Entry 1VQ4 (X-ray diffraction, 2.70 A resolution); this record covers chains 0 and C of the 32 polymer chains in the assembly.

# Chain 0
Molecule: 23S ribosomal RNA
From: Haloarcula marismortui
Sequence (2922 nucleotides; each row starts with the number of its first residue):
     2 UUGGCUACUA UGCCAGCUGG UGGAUUGCUC GGCUCAGGCG CUGAUGAAGG ACGUGCCAAG
    62 CUGCGAUAAG CCAUGGGGAG CCGCACGGAG GCGAAGAACC AUGGAUUUCC GAAUGAGAAU
   122 CUCUCUAACA AUUGCUUCGC GCAAUGAGGA ACCCCGAGAA CUGAAACAUC UCAGUAUCGG
   182 GAGGAACAGA AAACGCAAUG UGAUGUCGUU AGUAACCGCG AGUGAACGCG AUACAGCCCA
   242 AACCGAAGCC CUCACGGGCA AUGUGGUGUC AGGGCUACCU CUCAUCAGCC GACCGUCUCG
   302 ACGAAGUCUC UUGGAACAGA GCGUGAUACA GGGUGACAAC CCCGUACUCG AGACCAGUAC
   362 GACGUGCGGU AGUGCCAGAG UAGCGGGGGU UGGAUAUCCC UCGCGAAUAA CGCAGGCAUC
   422 GACUGCGAAG GCUAAACACA ACCUGAGACC GAUAGUGAAC AAGUAGUGUG AACGAACGCU
   482 GCAAAGUACC CUCAGAAGGG AGGCGAAAUA GAGCAUGAAA UCAGUUGGCG AUCGAGCGAC
   542 AGGGCAUACA AGGUCCCUCG ACGAAUGACC GACGCGCGAG CGUCCAGUAA GACUCACGGG
   602 AAGCCGAUGU UCUGUCGUAC GUUUUGAAAA ACGAGCCAGG GAGUGUGUCU GCAUGGCAAG
   662 UCUAACCGGA GUAUCCGGGG AGGCACAGGG AAACCGACAU GGCCGCAGGG CUUUGCCCGA
   722 GGGCCGCCGU CUUCAAGGGC GGGGAGCCAU GUGGACACGA CCCGAAUCCG GACGAUCUAC
   782 GCAUGGACAA GAUGAAGCGU GCCGAAAGGC ACGUGGAAGU CUGUUAGAGU UGGUGUCCUA
   842 CAAUACCCUC UCGUGAUCUA UGUGUAGGGG UGAAAGGCCC AUCGAGUCCG GCAACAGCUG
   902 GUUCCAAUCG AAACAUGUCG AAGCAUGACC UCCGCCGAGG UAGUCUGUGA GGUAGAGCGA
   962 CCGAUUGGUG UGUCCGCCUC CGAGAGGAGU CGGCACACCU GUCAAACUCC AAACUUACAG
  1022 ACGCCGUUUG ACGCGGGGAU UCCGGUGCGC GGGGUAAGCC UGUGUACCAG GAGGGGAACA
  1082 ACCCAGAGAU AGGUUAAGGU CCCCAAGUGU GGAUUAAGUG UAAUCCUCUG AAGGUGGUCU
  1142 CGAGCCCUAG ACAGCCGGGA GGUGAGCUUA GAAGCAGCUA CCCUCUAAGA AAAGCGUAAC
  1202 AGCUUACCGG CCGAGGUUUG AGGCGCCCAA AAUGAUCGGG ACUCAAAUCC ACCACCGAGA
  1262 CCUGUCCGUA CCACUCAUAC UGGUAAUCGA GUAGAUUGGC GCUCUAAUUG GAUGGAAGUA
  1322 GGGGUGAAAA CUCCUAUGGA CCGAUUAGUG ACGAAAAUCC UGGCCAUAGU AGCAGCGAUA
  1382 GUCGGGUGAG AACCCCGACG GCCUAAUGGA UAAGGGUUCC UCAGCACUGC UGAUCAGCUG
  1442 AGGGUUAGCC GGUCCUAAGU CAUACCGCAA CUCGACUAUG ACGAAAUGGG AAACGGGUUA
  1502 AUAUUCCCGU GCCACUAUGC AGUGAAAGUU GACGCCCUGG GGUCGAUCAC GCUGGGCAUU
  1562 CGCCCAGUCG AACCGUCCAA CUCCGUGGAA GCCGUAAUGG CAGGAAGCGG ACGAACGGCG
  1622 GCAUAGGGAA ACGUGAUUCA ACCUGGGGCC CAUGAAAAGA CGAGCAUAGU GUCCGUACCG
  1682 AGAACCGACA CAGGUGUCCA UGGCGGCGAA AGCCAAGGCC UGUCGGGAGC AACCAACGUU
  1742 AGGGAAUUCG GCAAGUUAGU CCCGUACCUU CGGAAGAAGG GAUGCCUGCU CCGGAACGGA
  1802 GCAGGUCGCA GUGACUCGGA AGCUCGGACU GUCUAGUAAC AACAUAGGUG ACCGCAAAUC
  1862 CGCAAGGACU CGUACGGUCA CUGAAUCCUG CCCAGUGCAG GUAUCUGAAC ACCUCGUACA
  1922 AGAGGACGAA GGACCUGUCA ACGGCGGGGG UAACUAUGAC CCUCUUAAGG UAGCGUAGUA
  1982 CCUUGCCGCA UCAGUAGCGG CUUGCAUGAA UGGAUUAACC AGAGCUUCAC UGUCCCAACG
  2042 UUGGGCCCGG UGAACUGUAC AUUCCAGUGC GGAGUCUGGA GACACCCAGG GGGAAGCGAA
  2102 GACCCUAUGG AGCUUUACUG CAGGCUGUCG CUGAGACGUG GUCGCCGAUG UGCAGCAUAG
  2162 GUAGGAGACA CUACACAGGU ACCCGCGCUA GCGGGCCACC GAGUCAACAG UGAAAUACUA
  2222 CCCGUCGGUG ACUGCGACUC UCACUCCGGG AGGAGGACAC CGAUAGCCGG GCAGUUUGAC
  2282 UGGGGCGGUA CGCGCUCGAA AAGAUAUCGA GCGCGCCCUA UGGCUAUCUC AGCCGGGACA
  2342 GAGACCCGGC GAAGAGUGCA AGAGCAAAAG AUAGCUUGAC AGUGUUCUUC CCAACGAGGA
  2402 ACGCUGACGC GAAAGCGUGG UCUAGCGAAC CAAUUAGCCU GCUUGAUGCG GGCAAUUGAU
  2462 GACAGAAAAG CUACCCUAGG GAUAACAGAG UCGUCACUCG CAAGAGCACA UAUCGACCGA
  2522 GUGGCUUGCU ACCUCGAUGU CGGUUCCCUC CAUCCUGCCC GUGCAGAAGC GGGCAAGGGU
  2582 GAGGUUGUUC GCCUAUUAAA GGAGGUCGUG AGCUGGGUUU AGACCGUCGU GAGACAGGUC
  2642 GGCUGCUAUC UACUGGGUGU GUAAUGGUGU CUGACAAGAA CGACCGUAUA GUACGAGAGG
  2702 AACUACGGUU GGUGGCCACU GGUGUACCGG UUGUUCGAGA GAGCACGUGC CGGGUAGCCA
  2762 CGCCACACGG GGUAAGAGCU GAACGCAUCU AAGCUCGAAA CCCACUUGGA AAAGAGACAC
  2822 CGCCGAGGUC CCGCGUACAA GACGCGGUCG AUAGACUCGG GGUGUGCGCG UCGAGGUAAC
  2882 GAGACGUUAA GCCCACGAGC ACUAACAGAC CAAAGCCAUC AU
Disordered / not traced: 2-9, 126-127, 715, 971-998, 1560, 1952-1963, 2137-2236, 2339-2343, 2665-2666, 2915-2923
Modified residues: 1MA (6-hydro-1-methyladenosine-5'-monophosphate) at position 628, OMU (o2'-methyluridine 5'-monophosphate) at position 2587, OMG (o2'-methylguanosine-5'-monophosphate) at position 2588, UR3 (3-methyluridine-5'-monophoshate) at position 2619, PSU (pseudouridine-5'-monophosphate) at position 2621
Differences from the reference sequence: modified residue (628, 2587-2588, 2619, 2621)
Metal / ion sites: Mg2+ site 1 near G28 (its only coordinating residue here); Na+ site 1: C40, G41, A442; Na+ site 2: G56, A59, G61; Na+ site 3: G66, U107, U108; Mg2+ site 2 near U115 (its only coordinating residue here); Na+ site 4: C141, G142; Na+ site 5 near U146 (its only coordinating residue here); Mg2+ site 3: C162, U2276; K+ site 1: U163, U172; Mg2+ site 4: A165, A167, C168; Na+ site 6: A165, A166; Mg2+ site 5 near A166 (its only coordinating residue here); 63 more Na+ sites not listed; 79 more Mg2+ sites not listed; 2 more K+ sites not listed

# Chain C
Protein: 50S ribosomal protein L4E
From: Haloarcula marismortui
Reference sequence: P12735 (RL4_HALMA); residues 1-246 here = UniProt positions 1-246
Chain sequence (246 residues; numbered 1 to 246; the number before each row is that of its first residue):
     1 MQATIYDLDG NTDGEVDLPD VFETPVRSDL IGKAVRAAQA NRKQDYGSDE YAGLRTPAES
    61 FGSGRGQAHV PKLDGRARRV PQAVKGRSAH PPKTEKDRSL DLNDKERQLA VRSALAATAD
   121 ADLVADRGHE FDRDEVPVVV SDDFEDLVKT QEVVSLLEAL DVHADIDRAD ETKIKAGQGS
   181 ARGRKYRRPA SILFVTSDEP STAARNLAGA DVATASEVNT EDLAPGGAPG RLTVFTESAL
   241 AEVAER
Metal / ion sites: Na+ site 1: Asp45, Thr94, Lys96; Na+ site 2: Arg55 (shared with G475(0) of chain 0)

# Chain 0 / chain C interface
Pairs across the interface (218; chain 0 residue first):
  C29(0) - Gln178(C)  phosphate contact
  U30(0) - Ala181(C)  phosphate contact
  C34(0) - Gly47(C)  hydrogen bond to the sugar
  C34(0) - Ser48(C)  sugar contact
  C34(0) - Asp49(C)  phosphate contact
  U35(0) - Asp45(C)  hydrogen bond to the sugar
  U35(0) - Tyr46(C)  sugar contact
  U35(0) - Gly47(C)  sugar contact
  U35(0) - Asp49(C)  phosphate contact
  U35(0) - Thr94(C)  hydrogen bond to the phosphate
  C36(0) - Asp45(C)  sugar contact
  C36(0) - Thr94(C)  sugar contact
  G326(0) - Gln151(C)  phosphate contact
  G326(0) - Asn206(C)  base contact
  A327(0) - Lys149(C)  salt bridge to the phosphate
  A327(0) - Thr150(C)  sugar contact
  A327(0) - Gln151(C)  hydrogen bond to the base
  A327(0) - Asn206(C)  hydrogen bond to the base
  U328(0) - Val148(C)  sugar contact
  U328(0) - Lys149(C)  salt bridge to the phosphate
  U328(0) - Thr150(C)  hydrogen bond to the phosphate
  U328(0) - Thr202(C)  sugar contact
  U328(0) - Arg205(C)  phosphate contact
  A329(0) - Arg205(C)  salt bridge to the phosphate
  A329(0) - Asn206(C)  phosphate contact
  C330(0) - Asp170(C)  hydrogen bond to the base
  C330(0) - Arg188(C)  base contact
  C330(0) - Asn206(C)  hydrogen bond to the base
  C330(0) - Ala208(C)  base contact
  G333(0) - Lys185(C)  phosphate contact
  G333(0) - Tyr186(C)  phosphate contact
  C338(0) - Ile174(C)  sugar contact
  A339(0) - Lys185(C)  salt bridge to the phosphate
  A339(0) - Tyr186(C)  hydrogen bond to the phosphate
  A347(0) - Arg205(C)  hydrogen bond to the sugar
  A447(0) - Gln44(C)  hydrogen bond to the sugar
  G448(0) - Gln44(C)  hydrogen bond to the sugar
  G448(0) - Arg184(C)  hydrogen bond to the sugar
  A449(0) - Lys43(C)  base contact
  A449(0) - Gln44(C)  hydrogen bond to the phosphate
  C450(0) - Tyr46(C)  sugar contact
  C450(0) - Arg182(C)  salt bridge to the phosphate
  C450(0) - Arg184(C)  salt bridge to the phosphate
  C451(0) - Arg182(C)  salt bridge to the phosphate
  G452(0) - Gln178(C)  hydrogen bond to the sugar
  G452(0) - Ala181(C)  base contact
  G452(0) - Arg182(C)  hydrogen bond to the base
  U454(0) - Val84(C)  base contact
  A455(0) - Val84(C)  phosphate contact
  A455(0) - Lys85(C)  hydrogen bond to the phosphate
  G456(0) - Ser88(C)  phosphate contact
  U457(0) - Ser48(C)  phosphate contact
  U457(0) - Asp49(C)  hydrogen bond to the phosphate
  U457(0) - Ala52(C)  phosphate contact
  U457(0) - Arg55(C)  hydrogen bond to the phosphate
  G458(0) - Tyr51(C)  phosphate contact
  G458(0) - Ala52(C)  phosphate contact
  G458(0) - Gly53(C)  hydrogen bond to the phosphate
  G458(0) - Arg55(C)  salt bridge to the phosphate
  G458(0) - Lys85(C)  hydrogen bond to the phosphate
  A459(0) - Lys85(C)  salt bridge to the phosphate
  C474(0) - Pro57(C)  phosphate contact
  C474(0) - Leu73(C)  phosphate contact
  C474(0) - Asp74(C)  hydrogen bond to the sugar
  G475(0) - Thr56(C)  hydrogen bond to the phosphate
  G475(0) - Pro57(C)  phosphate contact
  G475(0) - Leu73(C)  phosphate contact
  G475(0) - Asp74(C)  sugar contact
  A476(0) - Arg76(C)  sugar contact
  A476(0) - Arg78(C)  salt bridge to the phosphate
  A477(0) - Lys85(C)  salt bridge to the phosphate
  G640(0) - Val84(C)  base contact
  G641(0) - Gln82(C)  hydrogen bond to the base
  G642(0) - Pro81(C)  sugar contact
  G642(0) - Gln82(C)  sugar contact
  A643(0) - Ala89(C)  sugar contact
  A643(0) - His90(C)  phosphate contact
  G644(0) - His90(C)  phosphate contact
  U645(0) - His90(C)  sugar contact
  U645(0) - Lys93(C)  hydrogen bond to the base
  G646(0) - Lys93(C)  hydrogen bond to the sugar
  G646(0) - Glu95(C)  sugar contact
  G646(0) - Lys96(C)  salt bridge to the phosphate
  U647(0) - Glu95(C)  sugar contact
  U647(0) - Lys96(C)  phosphate contact
  U647(0) - Asp97(C)  hydrogen bond to the phosphate
  G656(0) - Arg27(C)  hydrogen bond to the phosphate
  G656(0) - Leu30(C)  sugar contact
  G656(0) - Asn103(C)  base contact
  G656(0) - Glu106(C)  hydrogen bond to the base
  G657(0) - Arg27(C)  salt bridge to the phosphate
  G657(0) - Asn103(C)  base contact
  G657(0) - Lys105(C)  sugar contact
  G657(0) - Glu106(C)  sugar contact
  C658(0) - Lys105(C)  hydrogen bond to the sugar
  U662(0) - Lys105(C)  salt bridge to the phosphate
  C663(0) - Asn103(C)  sugar contact
  C663(0) - Lys105(C)  salt bridge to the phosphate
  U664(0) - Leu102(C)  phosphate contact
  U664(0) - Asn103(C)  phosphate contact
  U664(0) - Asp104(C)  hydrogen bond to the phosphate
  G670(0) - Glu217(C)  hydrogen bond to the base
  A671(0) - Glu217(C)  hydrogen bond to the sugar
  G672(0) - Ala213(C)  base contact
  G672(0) - Thr214(C)  hydrogen bond to the base
  G672(0) - Glu217(C)  base contact
  G672(0) - Val218(C)  hydrogen bond to the base
  G672(0) - Asn219(C)  base contact
  G672(0) - Asp222(C)  hydrogen bond to the base
  A674(0) - Gln44(C)  hydrogen bond to the base
  U675(0) - Ala38(C)  hydrogen bond to the sugar
  U675(0) - Asn41(C)  phosphate contact
  U675(0) - Arg42(C)  hydrogen bond to the sugar
  C676(0) - Ala38(C)  phosphate contact
  C676(0) - Asn41(C)  hydrogen bond to the phosphate
  C676(0) - Glu217(C)  base contact
  C676(0) - Asn219(C)  hydrogen bond to the sugar
  C677(0) - Arg107(C)  salt bridge to the phosphate
  C677(0) - Ser216(C)  hydrogen bond to the sugar
  C677(0) - Glu217(C)  sugar contact
  C677(0) - Arg246(C)  hydrogen bond to the phosphate
  G678(0) - Arg107(C)  salt bridge to the phosphate
  G678(0) - Gln108(C)  hydrogen bond to the phosphate
  G678(0) - Arg246(C)  salt bridge to the phosphate
  C749(0) - Asn103(C)  hydrogen bond to the sugar
  A750(0) - Lys33(C)  sugar contact
  A750(0) - Asp101(C)  hydrogen bond to the sugar
  A750(0) - Leu102(C)  sugar contact
  A750(0) - Asn103(C)  sugar contact
  U751(0) - Lys33(C)  sugar contact
  U751(0) - Leu100(C)  phosphate contact
  U751(0) - Asp101(C)  hydrogen bond to the phosphate
  C762(0) - His90(C)  hydrogen bond to the sugar
  C763(0) - Arg87(C)  phosphate contact
  C763(0) - His90(C)  phosphate contact
  C764(0) - His69(C)  sugar contact
  C764(0) - Val80(C)  phosphate contact
  C764(0) - Pro81(C)  sugar contact
  C764(0) - Gln82(C)  hydrogen bond to the sugar
  C764(0) - Arg87(C)  salt bridge to the phosphate
  G765(0) - His69(C)  hydrogen bond to the sugar
  G765(0) - Pro71(C)  phosphate contact
  G765(0) - Val80(C)  phosphate contact
  A766(0) - Ser60(C)  hydrogen bond to the phosphate
  A766(0) - Gly62(C)  phosphate contact
  A766(0) - His69(C)  sugar contact
  C890(0) - Pro57(C)  phosphate contact
  G891(0) - Pro57(C)  phosphate contact
  A894(0) - Leu54(C)  base contact
  A894(0) - Arg87(C)  hydrogen bond to the base
  C1305(0) - Gly177(C)  phosphate contact
  C1305(0) - Gln178(C)  hydrogen bond to the phosphate
  C1305(0) - Gly179(C)  phosphate contact
  U1306(0) - Lys43(C)  sugar contact
  U1306(0) - Lys175(C)  salt bridge to the phosphate
  U1306(0) - Gly179(C)  phosphate contact
  U1306(0) - Arg184(C)  phosphate contact
  A1307(0) - Gln39(C)  hydrogen bond to the sugar
  A1307(0) - Lys175(C)  salt bridge to the phosphate
  A1307(0) - Gly226(C)  sugar contact
  A1308(0) - Arg127(C)  hydrogen bond to the phosphate
  A1308(0) - Arg187(C)  salt bridge to the phosphate
  A1308(0) - Pro225(C)  sugar contact
  A1308(0) - Gly226(C)  sugar contact
  A1308(0) - Ala228(C)  sugar contact
  U1309(0) - Arg127(C)  salt bridge to the phosphate
  U1309(0) - Arg168(C)  salt bridge to the phosphate
  U1309(0) - Arg187(C)  salt bridge to the phosphate
  U1309(0) - Pro189(C)  phosphate contact
  U1309(0) - Ala190(C)  hydrogen bond to the phosphate
  U1310(0) - Gly128(C)  phosphate contact
  U1310(0) - Arg168(C)  salt bridge to the phosphate
  U1310(0) - Lys173(C)  base contact
  G1311(0) - Lys173(C)  base contact
  C1342(0) - Ile174(C)  base contact
  C1343(0) - Ile174(C)  hydrogen bond to the base
  C1343(0) - Lys175(C)  phosphate contact
  C1343(0) - Ala176(C)  phosphate contact
  C1343(0) - Gly177(C)  hydrogen bond to the phosphate
  G1344(0) - Lys173(C)  hydrogen bond to the base
  G1344(0) - Ala176(C)  phosphate contact
  A1345(0) - Lys173(C)  base contact
  A1348(0) - Arg36(C)  hydrogen bond to the sugar
  G1349(0) - Arg36(C)  salt bridge to the phosphate
  G1351(0) - Tyr46(C)  sugar contact
  G1351(0) - Lys96(C)  salt bridge to the phosphate
  A1352(0) - Tyr46(C)  hydrogen bond to the phosphate
  A1352(0) - Ser48(C)  base contact
  A1352(0) - Ser88(C)  hydrogen bond to the base
  A1352(0) - His90(C)  sugar contact
  A1352(0) - Pro91(C)  sugar contact
  A1352(0) - Pro92(C)  phosphate contact
  A1358(0) - Gln82(C)  base contact
  U1359(0) - Ser63(C)  base contact
  U1359(0) - Gly66(C)  base contact
  U1359(0) - Gln67(C)  hydrogen bond to the base
  U1359(0) - Ala68(C)  phosphate contact
  U1359(0) - His69(C)  hydrogen bond to the base
  C1360(0) - Ala68(C)  phosphate contact
  C1360(0) - Val70(C)  sugar contact
  C1360(0) - Gln82(C)  hydrogen bond to the sugar
  C1361(0) - Val70(C)  sugar contact
  C1361(0) - Ala77(C)  phosphate contact
  C1361(0) - Gln82(C)  sugar contact
  C1361(0) - Ala83(C)  sugar contact
  C1361(0) - Val84(C)  hydrogen bond to the sugar
  U1362(0) - Arg76(C)  hydrogen bond to the phosphate
  U1362(0) - Ala77(C)  hydrogen bond to the phosphate
  U1362(0) - Val84(C)  sugar contact
  G1363(0) - Arg76(C)  salt bridge to the phosphate
  A2100(0) - Gly64(C)  hydrogen bond to the phosphate
  A2100(0) - Arg65(C)  phosphate contact
  A2100(0) - Gly66(C)  phosphate contact
  A2101(0) - Ser63(C)  sugar contact
  A2101(0) - Gly64(C)  hydrogen bond to the phosphate
  A2101(0) - Arg65(C)  hydrogen bond to the phosphate
  A2101(0) - Gly66(C)  hydrogen bond to the phosphate
  A2479(0) - Ser63(C)  phosphate contact
Interface residues without a listed pair, chain 0 (95 interface residues in all): G332, G467, G680, G752, G760, A761, A767, G892
Interface residues without a listed pair, chain C (121 interface residues in all): Asp29, Ala37, Ala40, Phe61, Lys72, Gly75, Arg79, Leu109, Val111, Val154, Thr172, Ser180, Gly183, Pro200, Ala203, Leu207, Val212, Glu221

# Summary
Chain 0 and chain C form an interface of 95 and 121 residues respectively; the contacts include 72 hydrogen
bonds and 29 salt bridges. Among the polar pairs are A327(0)-Gln151(C), A327(0)-Asn206(C) and
C330(0)-Asp170(C). C40(0), G41(0) and A442(0) form the Na+ site 1.
Here chain 0 is 23S ribosomal RNA and chain C is 50S ribosomal protein L4E, both from Haloarcula marismortui.
Entry 1VQ4 (The structure of the transition state analogue "DAA" bound to the large ribosomal subunit of
Haloarcula ...) was determined by X-ray diffraction, deposited together with 1VQ5, 1VQ8, 1VQ9, 1VQK, 1VQL,
1VQM, 1VQO and 1VQP.
